PDB entry 2VE9 | X-ray diffraction, 1.90 A resolution | chains C and J of the 5 polymer chains in the assembly

Chain C:
Protein: DNA translocase ftsk
Source organism: Pseudomonas aeruginosa
Notes: fragment: gamma domain, residues 739-811
UniProt: Q9I0M3 (FTSK_PSEAE); residue numbers follow UniProt; this construct covers 739-811
Amino-acid sequence (73 residues; each row starts with the number of its first residue):
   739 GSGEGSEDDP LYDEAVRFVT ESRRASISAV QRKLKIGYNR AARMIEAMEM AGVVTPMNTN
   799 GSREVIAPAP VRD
Not modelled in the structure: 739-745, 809-811
From the paper describing this entry:
  - binding site for the 16-nt DNA strand: Gln769, Asn777

Chain J:
Molecule: 16-nt DNA strand
Sequence (16 nucleotides; numbered 1 to 16; the number before each row is that of its first residue):
     1 GTCGCCCTGC CCTGGT

Chain C / chain J interface:
Contacting residue pairs (13):
  Arg762(C) - DT2(J)  phosphate contact
  Arg762(C) - DC3(J)  salt bridge to the phosphate
  Ser764(C) - DC3(J)  hydrogen bond to the phosphate
  Ser764(C) - DG4(J)  phosphate contact
  Ile765(C) - DG4(J)  hydrogen bond to the phosphate
  Ile765(C) - DC5(J)  phosphate contact
  Ser766(C) - DC3(J)  phosphate contact
  Ser766(C) - DG4(J)  hydrogen bond to the phosphate
  Ala767(C) - DC3(J)  phosphate contact
  Arg770(C) - DC3(J)  salt bridge to the phosphate
  Tyr776(C) - DC5(J)  hydrogen bond to the phosphate
  Tyr776(C) - DC6(J)  base contact
  Asn777(C) - DC7(J)  base contact
Other interface residues (no listed pair), chain C (10 interface residues in all): Ala763, Met795

In short:
10 residues of chain C and 6 residues of chain J are in contact; the contacts include 4 hydrogen bonds and 2
salt bridges. Polar pairs include Ser764(C)-DC3(J), Ile765(C)-DG4(J) and Ser766(C)-DG4(J). The paper reports a
binding site for the 16-nt DNA strand at Gln769(C) and Asn777(C).
Chain C is DNA translocase ftsk (Pseudomonas aeruginosa) and chain J is a 16-nt DNA strand; the structure,
Xray structure of KOPS bound gamma domain of FtsK (P. aeruginosa), was determined by X-ray diffraction (same
publication as 2VE8).
